8DFD - chains G and H of the 8 polymer chains in the assembly; structure by electron microscopy, 2.12 A resolution.

== Chain G (and H) ==
Protein: Nitrogenase iron protein 1
Source organism: Azotobacter vinelandii
Notes: EC 1.18.6.1; chain H of this document is another copy of the same molecule, construct and numbering; everything in this record applies to it too
UniProtKB: P00459 (NIFH1_AZOVI); residues 0-289 here correspond to UniProt positions 1-290 (UniProt number = residue number + 1)
Amino-acid sequence (290 residues; row label = number of the first residue in the row; numbering starts at 0):
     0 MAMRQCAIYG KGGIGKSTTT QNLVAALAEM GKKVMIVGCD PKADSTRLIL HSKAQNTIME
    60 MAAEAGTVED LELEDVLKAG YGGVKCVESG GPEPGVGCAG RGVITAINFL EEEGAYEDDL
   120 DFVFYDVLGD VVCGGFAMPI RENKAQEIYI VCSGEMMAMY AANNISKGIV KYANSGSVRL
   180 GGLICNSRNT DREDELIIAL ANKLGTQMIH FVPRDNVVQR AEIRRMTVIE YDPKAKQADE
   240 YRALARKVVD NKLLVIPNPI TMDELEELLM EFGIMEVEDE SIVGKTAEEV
Unresolved in the structure: 0, 275-289
Bound ions: Mg2+: Ser16 (together with ADP); 4Fe-4S cluster Fe: Cys97, Cys132 (shared with Cys97(H), Cys132(H) of chain H)
Ligand contacts:
  - ADP / tetrafluoroaluminate, molecule 1: Lys10, Gly11, Gly12, Ile13, Gly14, Lys15, Ser16, Thr17, Asp39, Lys41, Asp43, Val126, Leu127, Gly128, Asn185, Val211, Pro212, Arg213, Asp214, Asn215, Val217, Gln218, Glu221, Gln236, Tyr240
  - ADP / tetrafluoroaluminate, molecule 2: Lys10, Gly11, Asp129, Glu154, Met155, Met156
  - 4Fe-4S cluster (SF4): Cys97, Ala98, Gly99, Val131, Cys132, Phe135
Swiss-Prot annotation at these positions:
  - binding site (ATP): Gly9 to Ser16
  - binding site ([4Fe-4S] cluster): Cys97, Cys132
  - modified residue: Arg100 (ADP-ribosylarginine)

== How chain G and chain H interact ==
Contacting residue pairs (97; chain G residue first):
  Lys10(G) with Gly12(H)
  Gly11(G) with Gly11(H); Gly12(H), hydrogen bond (backbone-backbone)
  Gly12(G) with Lys10(H); Gly11(H), hydrogen bond (backbone-backbone)
  Thr17(G) with Met156(H)
  Asp39(G) with Asp129(H)
  Pro40(G) with Val131(H), hydrophobic
  Lys41(G) with Asn163(H)
  Arg46(G) with Met155(H); Met261(H); Glu265(H)
  Lys52(G) with Tyr159(H), hydrogen bond; Met261(H)
  Pro93(G) with Val130(H); Asn163(H); Gly167(H); Lys170(H), hydrogen bond (backbone-side chain)
  Gly94(G) with Val130(H), hydrogen bond (backbone-backbone); Cys132(H); Gly133(H); Ala136(H); Lys170(H); Tyr171(H), hydrogen bond (backbone-side chain)
  Val95(G) with Val131(H); Cys132(H); Gly133(H); Lys170(H)
  Gly96(G) with Cys132(H); Gly133(H)
  Cys97(G) with Val131(H)
  Ala98(G) with Val131(H), hydrogen bond (backbone-backbone)
  Leu127(G) with Asp129(H); Val131(H), hydrophobic
  Gly128(G) with Asp129(H)
  Asp129(G) with Lys41(H), salt bridge; Leu127(H); Gly128(H); Asp129(H), hydrogen bond (backbone-side chain)
  Val130(G) with Pro93(H); Gly94(H), hydrogen bond (backbone-backbone)
  Val131(G) with Pro91(H); Val95(H); Cys97(H); Ala98(H), hydrogen bond (backbone-backbone); Leu127(H), hydrophobic; Val131(H), hydrophobic; Phe135(H), hydrophobic
  Cys132(G) with Gly94(H); Val95(H); Gly96(H)
  Gly133(G) with Gly94(H); Val95(H); Gly96(H)
  Phe135(G) with Val131(H), hydrophobic
  Ala136(G) with Gly94(H)
  Glu154(G) with Gln218(H), hydrogen bond
  Met155(G) with Arg46(H), hydrogen bond; Glu221(H)
  Met156(G) with Asp43(H); Glu221(H)
  Tyr159(G) with Lys41(H); Lys52(H), hydrogen bond
  Asn163(G) with Lys41(H); Pro93(H)
  Gly167(G) with Pro93(H)
  Lys170(G) with Glu92(H); Pro93(H), hydrogen bond (side chain-backbone); Gly94(H); Val95(H)
  Tyr171(G) with Gly94(H), hydrogen bond (side chain-backbone)
  Arg187(G) with Arg187(H)
  Asn188(G) with Asn215(H)
  Thr189(G) with Asn215(H); Gln218(H)
  Asp190(G) with Asn215(H), hydrogen bond
  Arg213(G) with Glu154(H), salt bridge; Arg187(H)
  Asn215(G) with Asn188(H), hydrogen bond (side chain-backbone)
  Gln218(G) with Glu154(H), hydrogen bond; Thr189(H)
  Glu221(G) with Met155(H)
  Ile222(G) with Glu265(H); Leu268(H); Met269(H); Gly272(H)
  Arg223(G) with Ile273(H)
  Arg224(G) with Asp262(H), salt bridge; Glu265(H), salt bridge
  Met261(G) with Arg46(H); Lys52(H)
  Glu265(G) with Arg46(H), salt bridge; Ile222(H); Arg224(H), salt bridge
  Leu268(G) with Ile222(H)
  Gly272(G) with Ile222(H)
  Ile273(G) with Arg223(H)
Interface residues without a listed pair, chain G (56 interface residues in all): Ser16, Asp43, Pro91, Glu92, Ile164, Lys166, Arg219, Met269
Interface residues without a listed pair, chain H (55 interface residues in all): Asp39, Pro40, Ala42, Ile164, Asp190, Arg213, Met274

== Summary ==
Chain G and chain H form an interface of 56 and 55 residues respectively, with 18 hydrogen bonds and 6 salt
bridges. Among the polar pairs are Asp129(G)-Lys41(H), Arg213(G)-Glu154(H) and Arg224(G)-Asp262(H). Chain G
binds ADP / tetrafluoroaluminate and 4Fe-4S cluster.
Chain G and chain H are both Nitrogenase iron protein 1 (Azotobacter vinelandii); the structure, CryoEM
structure of the 2:1 ADP-tetrafluoroaluminate stabilized nitrogenase complex from Azotobacter vinelandii, was
determined by electron microscopy, deposited together with 8TC3, 8DFC and 8DBY.
